5JYQ - chains A and B; structure by X-ray diffraction, 1.95 A resolution.

== Chain A ==
Protein: Insulin 1
UniProtKB: A0A0B5AC95 (A0A0B5AC95_CONGE); residues 1-20 here correspond to UniProt positions 95-114 (UniProt number = residue number + 94)
Sequence (20 residues; row label = number of the first residue in the row):
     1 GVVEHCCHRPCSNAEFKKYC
Cystine bridges: Cys6-Cys11
Modified / non-standard residues: Glu4 (gamma-carboxy-glutamic acid; CGU); Cys20 (2-amino-3-mercapto-propionamide; CY3)
UniProt features mapped onto this chain:
  - modified residue: Glu4 (4-carboxyglutamate), Pro10 (4-hydroxyproline), Glu15 (4-carboxyglutamate)

== Chain B ==
Protein: Insulin 1b
UniProtKB: A0A0B5A8Q2 (A0A0B5A8Q2_CONGE); residues -1 to 21 here correspond to UniProt positions 30-52 (UniProt number = residue number + 31)
Sequence (23 residues; row label = number of the first residue in the row; numbers below 1 keep their minus sign (Thr-1 is residue -1)):
    -1 TFDTPKHRCGSEITNSYMDLCYR
Modified / non-standard residues: Pro3 (4-hydroxyproline; HYP); Glu10 (gamma-carboxy-glutamic acid; CGU)
UniProt features mapped onto this chain:
  - modified residue: Pro3 (4-hydroxyproline), Glu10 (4-carboxyglutamate)

== How chain A and chain B interact ==
Contacting residue pairs - 30 pairs, chain A then chain B:
  Val2(A) - Tyr15(B)
  Val3(A) - Ile11(B)  hydrophobic
  Cys6(A) - Lys4(B)
  Cys6(A) - His5(B)
  Cys6(A) - Arg6(B)  hydrogen bond (backbone-backbone)
  Cys7(A) - His5(B)  hydrogen bond (backbone-side chain)
  Cys7(A) - Arg6(B)
  Cys7(A) - Cys7(B)  disulfide
  Pro10(A) - Pro3(B)
  Pro10(A) - Lys4(B)
  Pro10(A) - His5(B)
  Cys11(A) - Pro3(B)
  Cys11(A) - Lys4(B)  hydrogen bond (backbone-backbone)
  Cys11(A) - Arg6(B)  hydrogen bond (backbone-side chain)
  Ser12(A) - Asp1(B)
  Ser12(A) - Thr2(B)
  Ser12(A) - Pro3(B)
  Ser12(A) - Arg6(B)
  Asn13(A) - Asp1(B)  hydrogen bond (backbone-side chain)
  Asn13(A) - Arg6(B)  hydrogen bond
  Asn13(A) - Leu18(B)
  Ala14(A) - Asp1(B)  hydrogen bond (backbone-side chain)
  Phe16(A) - Arg6(B)
  Phe16(A) - Ile11(B)
  Phe16(A) - Ser14(B)
  Phe16(A) - Tyr15(B)
  Phe16(A) - Leu18(B)  hydrophobic
  Lys17(A) - Leu18(B)
  Tyr19(A) - Tyr15(B)
  Cys20(A) - Cys19(B)  disulfide
Also at the interface, not in a pair above, chain A (15 interface residues in all): His8, Arg9
Inter-chain disulfides: Cys7(A)-Cys7(B), Cys20(A)-Cys19(B)

== Overview ==
15 residues of chain A and 12 residues of chain B are in contact, with 2 disulfide bonds and 7 hydrogen bonds.
Among the polar pairs are Cys7(A)-His5(B), Cys11(A)-Arg6(B) and Asn13(A)-Asp1(B).
Chain A is Insulin 1 and chain B is Insulin 1b; the structure, Structure of Conus Geographus insulin G1, was
determined by X-ray diffraction.
